Entry 7PF6 (electron microscopy, 4.00 A resolution); this record covers chains A and J of the 11 polymer chains in the assembly.

== Chain A ==
Name: Histone H3.2
Source organism: Homo sapiens
UniProtKB: Q71DI3 (H32_HUMAN); residues 0-135 here correspond to UniProt positions 1-136 (UniProt number = residue number + 1)
Chain sequence (136 residues; each row starts with the number of its first residue; numbering starts at 0):
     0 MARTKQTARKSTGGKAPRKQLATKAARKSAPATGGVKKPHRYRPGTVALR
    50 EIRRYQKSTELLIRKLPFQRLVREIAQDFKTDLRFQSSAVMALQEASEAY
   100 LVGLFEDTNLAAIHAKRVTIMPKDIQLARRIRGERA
Not modelled in the structure: 0-36, 134-135
Sequence notes: engineered mutation Ala110 (Cys111 in Q71DI3)
Curated features (UniProtKB/Swiss-Prot):
  - modified residue: Arg2 (Asymmetric dimethylarginine), Thr3 (Phosphothreonine), Lys4 (Allysine), Gln5 (5-glutamyl dopamine), Thr6 (Phosphothreonine), Arg8 (Citrulline), Lys9 (N6,N6,N6-trimethyllysine), Ser10 (ADP-ribosylserine), Thr11 (Phosphothreonine), Lys14 (N6-(2-hydroxyisobutyryl)lysine), Arg17 (Asymmetric dimethylarginine), Lys18 (N6-(2-hydroxyisobutyryl)lysine), Lys23 (N6-(2-hydroxyisobutyryl)lysine), Arg26 (Citrulline), Lys27 (N6,N6,N6-trimethyllysine), Ser28 (ADP-ribosylserine), Lys36 (N6,N6,N6-trimethyllysine), Lys37 (N6-methyllysine), Tyr41 (Phosphotyrosine), Lys56 (N6,N6,N6-trimethyllysine) and 8 more in UniProt
  - lipidation: Lys18 (N6-decanoyllysine)

== Chain J ==
Molecule: 167-nt DNA strand
Source organism: synthetic construct
Sequence (167 nucleotides; row label = number of the first residue in the row):
   572 TACTTACATGACAGGATGTATATATCTGACACGTGCCTGGAGACTAGGGA
   622 GTAATCCCCTTGGCGGTTAAAACGCGGGGGACAGCGCGTACGTGCGTTTA
   672 AGCGGTGCTAGAGCTGTCTACGACCAATTGAGCGGCCTCGGCACCGGGAT
   722 TCTCCAGGCGGCCAGTG

== How chain A and chain J interact ==
Pairs across the interface - 30 pairs, chain A then chain J:
  Lys37(A) - DC725(J)  phosphate contact
  Lys37(A) - DC726(J)  salt bridge to the phosphate
  His39(A) - DC725(J)  sugar contact
  Arg40(A) - DG647(J)  base contact
  Arg40(A) - DC725(J)  sugar contact
  Tyr41(A) - DT724(J)  phosphate contact
  Tyr41(A) - DC725(J)  phosphate contact
  Arg42(A) - DG650(J)  salt bridge to the phosphate
  Arg42(A) - DC725(J)  hydrogen bond to the phosphate
  Pro43(A) - DG649(J)  phosphate contact
  Pro43(A) - DG650(J)  sugar contact
  Thr45(A) - DT724(J)  hydrogen bond to the phosphate
  Thr45(A) - DC725(J)  phosphate contact
  Arg63(A) - DA641(J)  sugar contact
  Arg63(A) - DA642(J)  salt bridge to the phosphate
  Arg72(A) - DT632(J)  salt bridge to the phosphate
  Arg83(A) - DT632(J)  sugar contact
  Phe84(A) - DT631(J)  phosphate contact
  Phe84(A) - DT632(J)  hydrogen bond to the phosphate
  Gln85(A) - DT631(J)  phosphate contact
  Ser86(A) - DT631(J)  phosphate contact
  Arg116(A) - DA652(J)  phosphate contact
  Arg116(A) - DC653(J)  salt bridge to the phosphate
  Val117(A) - DG651(J)  phosphate contact
  Val117(A) - DA652(J)  hydrogen bond to the phosphate
  Thr118(A) - DG651(J)  hydrogen bond to the phosphate
  Thr118(A) - DA652(J)  hydrogen bond to the phosphate
  Met120(A) - DA652(J)  phosphate contact
  Met120(A) - DC653(J)  phosphate contact
  Lys122(A) - DC653(J)  salt bridge to the phosphate
Other interface residues (no listed pair), chain A (20 interface residues in all): Arg49, Lys115

== In short ==
The interface between chain A and chain J involves 20 residues on one side and 13 on the other; the contacts
include 6 hydrogen bonds and 6 salt bridges. Polar pairs include Arg42(A)-DC725(J), Thr45(A)-DT724(J) and
Phe84(A)-DT632(J).
Here chain A is Histone H3.2 (Homo sapiens) and chain J is a 167-nt DNA strand (synthetic construct). Entry
7PF6 (Nucleosome 1 of the 4x187 nucleosome array containing H1) was determined by electron microscopy,
deposited together with 7PET, 7PEU, 7PEV, 7PEW, 7PEX, 7PEY and 16 further entries.
